Entry 1PGW (X-ray diffraction, 2.90 A resolution); this record covers chains 1 and 2.

# Chain 1
Molecule: Bean pod mottle virus small (S) subunit
Organism: Bean-pod mottle virus (strain Kentucky G7)
UniProt: P23009 (VGNM_BPMV); residues 1-185 here correspond to UniProt positions 821-1005 (UniProt number = residue number + 820)
Sequence (185 residues; row label = number of the first residue in the row):
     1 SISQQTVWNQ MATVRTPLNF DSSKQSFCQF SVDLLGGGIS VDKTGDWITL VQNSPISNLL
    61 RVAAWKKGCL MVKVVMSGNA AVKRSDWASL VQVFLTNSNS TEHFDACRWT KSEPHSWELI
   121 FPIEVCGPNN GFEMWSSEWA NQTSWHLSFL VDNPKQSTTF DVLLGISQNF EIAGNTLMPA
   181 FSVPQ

# Chain 2
Molecule: Bean pod mottle virus large (L) subunit
Organism: Bean-pod mottle virus (strain Kentucky G7)
UniProt: P23009 (VGNM_BPMV); residues 20-370 here correspond to UniProt positions 466-816 (UniProt number = residue number + 446)
Sequence (351 residues; numbered 20 to 370; the number before each row is that of its first residue):
    20 MLDLKISQSK IALPKNTVGG TILRSDLLAN FLTEGNFRAS VDLQRTHRIK GMIKMVATVG
    80 IPENTGIALA CAMNSSIRGR ASSDIYTICS QDCELWNPAC TKAMTMSFNP NPCSDAWSLE
   140 FLKRTGFHCD IICVTGWTAT PMQDVQVTID WFISSQECVP RTYCVLNPQN PFVLNRWMGK
   200 LTFPQGTSRS VKRMPLSIGG GAGAKSAILM NMPNAVLSMW RYFVGDLVFE VSKMTSPYIK
   260 CTVSFFIAFG NLADDTINFE AFPHKLVQFG EIQEKVVLKF SQEEFLTAWS TQVRPATTLL
   320 ADGCPYLYAM VHDSSVSTIP GDFVIGVKLT IIENMCAYGL NPGISGSRLL G

# Interface between chain 1 and chain 2
Pairs across the interface - 103 pairs, chain 1 then chain 2:
  Ser1(1) - Leu185(2)
  Ser1(1) - Asn186(2)  hydrogen bond
  Ile2(1) - Leu185(2)  hydrogen bond (backbone-backbone)
  Ile2(1) - Pro187(2)
  Ile2(1) - Trp239(2)
  Ile2(1) - Ala356(2)  hydrophobic
  Ile2(1) - Gly358(2)
  Ile2(1) - Leu359(2)  hydrophobic
  Ser3(1) - Leu359(2)
  Gln4(1) - Gly358(2)
  Gln4(1) - Leu359(2)  hydrogen bond (side chain-backbone)
  Val7(1) - Leu359(2)  hydrophobic
  Asn9(1) - Asn360(2)  hydrogen bond (side chain-backbone)
  Asn9(1) - Pro361(2)  hydrogen bond (side chain-backbone)
  Gly36(1) - Arg97(2)  hydrogen bond (backbone-side chain)
  Pro55(1) - Ser237(2)
  Pro55(1) - Met238(2)  hydrophobic
  Pro55(1) - Asn360(2)
  Pro55(1) - Pro361(2)
  Pro55(1) - Gly362(2)
  Ile56(1) - Met238(2)
  Asn58(1) - Ile227(2)
  Asn58(1) - Met229(2)
  Leu59(1) - Ala234(2)  hydrophobic
  Leu59(1) - Val235(2)
  Val62(1) - Met229(2)
  Val62(1) - Asn230(2)
  Val62(1) - Met231(2)
  Ala64(1) - Ser94(2)
  Trp65(1) - Cys132(2)  hydrophobic
  Trp65(1) - Phe140(2)  hydrophobic
  Trp65(1) - Thr144(2)
  Asn129(1) - Asn130(2)  hydrogen bond
  Asn129(1) - Cys132(2)
  Asn130(1) - Cys132(2)  hydrogen bond (side chain-backbone)
  Phe132(1) - Cys132(2)  hydrophobic
  Phe132(1) - Thr181(2)
  Met134(1) - Thr144(2)
  Trp135(1) - Arg97(2)
  Ser137(1) - Arg143(2)  hydrogen bond (side chain-backbone)
  Ser137(1) - Thr144(2)
  Glu138(1) - Arg143(2)  salt bridge
  Trp139(1) - Glu139(2)
  Trp139(1) - Phe140(2)
  Trp139(1) - Arg143(2)
  Ile166(1) - Val184(2)  hydrophobic
  Ile166(1) - Leu185(2)  hydrophobic
  Ile166(1) - Met238(2)  hydrophobic
  Ser167(1) - Leu185(2)
  Gln168(1) - Cys183(2)
  Gln168(1) - Leu185(2)
  Gln168(1) - Asn186(2)
  Phe170(1) - Cys183(2)
  Phe170(1) - Val184(2)  hydrogen bond (backbone-backbone)
  Glu171(1) - Thr181(2)  hydrogen bond
  Glu171(1) - Tyr182(2)
  Ile172(1) - Thr181(2)
  Ile172(1) - Tyr182(2)  hydrogen bond (backbone-backbone)
  Ile172(1) - Met231(2)  hydrophobic
  Ala173(1) - Cys132(2)  hydrophobic
  Ala173(1) - Arg180(2)
  Ala173(1) - Thr181(2)
  Gly174(1) - Ser94(2)
  Gly174(1) - Gln110(2)
  Gly174(1) - Met231(2)
  Asn175(1) - Asn93(2)  hydrogen bond
  Asn175(1) - Ser94(2)  hydrogen bond (backbone-backbone)
  Asn175(1) - Ser95(2)  hydrogen bond (backbone-backbone)
  Asn175(1) - Ser109(2)
  Asn175(1) - Gln110(2)  hydrogen bond (backbone-side chain)
  Asn175(1) - Asn230(2)
  Asn175(1) - Met231(2)  hydrogen bond (side chain-backbone)
  Thr176(1) - Ser95(2)
  Thr176(1) - Ile96(2)
  Thr176(1) - Arg97(2)
  Leu177(1) - Asn93(2)
  Leu177(1) - Ser95(2)  hydrogen bond (backbone-backbone)
  Leu177(1) - Ile96(2)
  Leu177(1) - Arg97(2)  hydrogen bond (backbone-backbone)
  Leu177(1) - Ala100(2)
  Leu177(1) - Thr106(2)
  Leu177(1) - Ile107(2)  hydrophobic
  Leu177(1) - His147(2)
  Leu177(1) - Asp149(2)
  Met178(1) - Arg97(2)
  Met178(1) - Ala100(2)
  Met178(1) - Ser101(2)  hydrogen bond (backbone-backbone)
  Pro179(1) - Arg97(2)
  Pro179(1) - Arg99(2)
  Pro179(1) - Ala100(2)
  Pro179(1) - Ser101(2)
  Ala180(1) - Ala226(2)  hydrophobic
  Ala180(1) - Ile227(2)
  Ala180(1) - Leu228(2)  hydrophobic
  Phe181(1) - Ala226(2)
  Phe181(1) - Ile227(2)  hydrogen bond (backbone-backbone)
  Phe181(1) - Met229(2)  hydrophobic
  Ser182(1) - Ser225(2)
  Val183(1) - Ser225(2)  hydrogen bond (backbone-backbone)
  Val183(1) - Ala226(2)  hydrophobic
  Val183(1) - Ile227(2)  hydrophobic
  Val183(1) - Ser364(2)
  Gln185(1) - Ser225(2)  hydrogen bond (backbone-side chain)
Other interface residues (no listed pair), chain 1 (45 interface residues in all): Trp8, Asn53, Ser54, Arg61, Ala63
Other interface residues (no listed pair), chain 2 (51 interface residues in all): Pro131, Ser133, Tyr357, Gly365

# Overview
45 residues of chain 1 face 51 of chain 2 across their interface; the contacts include 23 hydrogen bonds and 1
salt bridge. Among the polar pairs are Glu138(1)-Arg143(2), Ser1(1)-Asn186(2) and Gln4(1)-Leu359(2).
Here chain 1 is Bean pod mottle virus small (S) subunit and chain 2 is Bean pod mottle virus large (L)
subunit, both from Bean-pod mottle virus (strain Kentucky G7). Entry 1PGW (Bean pod mottle virus (bpmv), top
component) was determined by X-ray diffraction.
